3EDQ - chains A and C of the 6 polymer chains in the assembly; structure by X-ray diffraction, 1.61 A resolution.

== Chain A (and C) ==
Molecule: Caspase-3
Organism: Homo sapiens
Notes: EC 3.4.22.56; chain C of this document is another copy of the same molecule, construct and numbering; everything in this record applies to it too
UniProt: P42574 (CASP3_HUMAN); numbering as in UniProt (aligned over 29-175)
Amino-acid sequence (147 residues; numbered 29 to 175; the number before each row is that of its first residue):
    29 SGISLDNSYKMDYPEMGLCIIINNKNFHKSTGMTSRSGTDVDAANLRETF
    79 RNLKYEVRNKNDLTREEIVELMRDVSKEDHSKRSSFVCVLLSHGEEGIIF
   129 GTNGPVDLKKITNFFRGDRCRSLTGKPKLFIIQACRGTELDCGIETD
Disordered / not traced: 29-34, 175 (chain C: 29-33, 175)
Swiss-Prot annotation at these positions:
  - active site: His121, Cys163
  - modified residue: Cys163 (S-nitrosocysteine)
  - mutagenesis: Asp175 (D175A: In P3-D3A mutant; abolished cleavage and activation, leading to prevent thiol protease activity; when associated with A-9 and A-28)
What the authors report for this chain:
  - catalytic residues: His121, Cys163
  - conformationally variable residues (loop rearrangement, side-chain flip): Gly60, His121
  - binding site for AC-LDESD-CHO peptide: Cys163

== Chain A / chain C interface ==
Pairs across the interface (9; chain A residue first):
  Gly145(A) - Ile172(C)
  Arg149(A) - Ile172(C)
  Arg149(A) - Glu173(C)  salt bridge
  Thr152(A) - Ile172(C)
  Ile172(A) - Gly145(C)
  Ile172(A) - Asp146(C)
  Ile172(A) - Arg149(C)
  Ile172(A) - Thr152(C)
  Glu173(A) - Arg149(C)  salt bridge
Also at the interface, not in a pair above, chain A (7 interface residues in all): Asp146, Thr174

== In short ==
Chain A and chain C form an interface of 7 and 6 residues respectively; the contacts include 2 salt bridges.
The salt-bridged pair is Arg149(A)-Glu173(C). UniProt lists active-site residues His121(A) and Cys163(A) and
one mutagenesis site on chain A. The paper reports catalytic residues His121(A) and Cys163(A); a binding site
for AC-LDESD-CHO peptide at Cys163(A).
Both chains are Caspase-3 (Homo sapiens). Entry 3EDQ (Crystal structure of Caspase-3 with inhibitor
AC-LDESD-CHO) was determined by X-ray diffraction together with 3EDR from the same study.
